Entry 8CEP (electron microscopy, 2.04 A resolution); this record covers chains A and Q of the 19 polymer chains in the assembly.

== Chain A ==
Molecule: 16S rRNA
From: Escherichia coli BW25113
Sequence (1540 nucleotides; each row starts with the number of its first residue):
     1 AAAUUGAAGA GUUUGAUCAU GGCUCAGAUU GAACGCUGGC GGCAGGCCUA ACACAUGCAA
    61 GUCGAACGGU AACAGGAAGA AGCUUGCUUC UUUGCUGACG AGUGGCGGAC GGGUGAGUAA
   121 UGUCUGGGAA ACUGCCUGAU GGAGGGGGAU AACUACUGGA AACGGUAGCU AAUACCGCAU
   181 AACGUCGCAA GACCAAAGAG GGGGACCUUC GGGCCUCUUG CCAUCGGAUG UGCCCAGAUG
   241 GGAUUAGCUA GUAGGUGGGG UAACGGCUCA CCUAGGCGAC GAUCCCUAGC UGGUCUGAGA
   301 GGAUGACCAG CCACACUGGA ACUGAGACAC GGUCCAGACU CCUACGGGAG GCAGCAGUGG
   361 GGAAUAUUGC ACAAUGGGCG CAAGCCUGAU GCAGCCAUGC CGCGUGUAUG AAGAAGCCCU
   421 UCGGGUUGUA AAGUACUUUC AGCGGGGAGG AAGGGAGUAA AGUUAAUACC UUUGCUCAUU
   481 GACGUUACCC GCAGAAGAAG CACCGGCUAA CUCCGUGCCA GCAGCCXCGG UAAUACGGAG
   541 GGUGCAAGCG UUAAUCGGAA UUACUGGGCG UAAAGCGCAC GCAGGCGGUU UGUUAAGUCA
   601 GAUGUGAAAU CCCCGGGCUC AACCUGGGAA CUGCAUCUGA UACUGGCAAG CUUGAGUCUC
   661 GUAGAGGGGG GUAGAAUUCC AGGUGUAGCG GUGAAAUGCG UAGAGAUCUG GAGGAAUACC
   721 GGUGGCGAAG GCGGCCCCCU GGACGAAGAC UGACGCUCAG GUGCGAAAGC GUGGGGAGCA
   781 AACAGGAUUA GAUACCCUGG UAGUCCACGC CGUAAACGAU GUCGACUUGG AGGUUGUGCC
   841 CUUGAGGCGU GGCUUCCGGA GCUAACGCGU UAAGUCGACC GCCUGGGGAG UACGGCCGCA
   901 AGGUUAAAAC UCAAAUGAAU UGACGGGGGC CCGCACAAGC GGUGGAGCAU GUGGUUUAAU
   961 UCGAUGXAAC GCGAAGAACC UUACCUGGUC UUGACAUCCA CGGAAGUUUU CAGAGAUGAG
  1021 AAUGUGCCUU CGGGAACCGU GAGACAGGUG CUGCAUGGCU GUCGUCAGCU CGUGUUGUGA
  1081 AAUGUUGGGU UAAGUCCCGC AACGAGCGCA ACCCUUAUCC UUUGUUGCCA GCGGUCCGGC
  1141 CGGGAACUCA AAGGAGACUG CCAGUGAUAA ACUGGAGGAA GGUGGGGAUG ACGUCAAGUC
  1201 AUCAUGGCCC UUACGACCAG GGCUACACAC GUGCUACAAU GGCGCAUACA AAGAGAAGCG
  1261 ACCUCGCGAG AGCAAGCGGA CCUCAUAAAG UGCGUCGUAG UCCGGAUUGG AGUCUGCAAC
  1321 UCGACUCCAU GAAGUCGGAA UCGCUAGUAA UCGUGGAUCA GAAUGCCACG GUGAAUACGU
  1381 UCCCGGGCCU UGUACACACC GCCCGUXACA CCAUGGGAGU GGGUUGCAAA AGAAGUAGGU
  1441 AGCUUAACCU UCGGGAGGGC GCUUACCACU UUGUGAUUCA UGACUGGGGU GAAGUCGUAA
  1501 CAAGGUAACC GUAGGGGAAC CUGCGGUUGG AUCACCUCCU
Not modelled in the structure: 79-92, 205-213, 841-845, 930-1389, 1535-1540
Modified residues: PSU (pseudouridine-5'-monophosphate) at position 516, G7M (N7-methyl-guanosine-5'-monophosphate) at position 527, 2MG (2N-methylguanosine-5'-monophosphate) at position 966, 5MC (5-methylcytidine-5'-monophosphate) at position 967, 2MG (2N-methylguanosine-5'-monophosphate) at position 1207, 4OC (4n,o2'-methylcytidine-5'-monophosphate) at position 1402, 5MC (5-methylcytidine-5'-monophosphate) at position 1407, UR3 (3-methyluridine-5'-monophoshate) at position 1498, 2MG (2N-methylguanosine-5'-monophosphate) at position 1516, MA6 (6N-dimethyladenosine-5'-monophoshate) at position 1518, MA6 (6N-dimethyladenosine-5'-monophoshate) at position 1519
Metal / ion sites: K+ site 1: U5 (shared with 5 residues of chain D); K+ site 2: G11, U12, G21, G22; Mg2+ site 1 near G21 (its only coordinating residue here); Mg2+ site 2: C48, G115; Mg2+ site 3: A59, U387; K+ site 3: G61, U62, G104, G105; Mg2+ site 4 near G100 (its only coordinating residue here); K+ site 4: G107, G324, G326; K+ site 5: G107, G108, G326; Mg2+ site 5: A109, G331; K+ site 6: A109, C110, G111; Mg2+ site 6 near G111 (its only coordinating residue here); 18 more K+ sites not listed; 32 more Mg2+ sites not listed
Residues lining bound ligands: kasugamycin (KSG; (1S,2R,3S,4R,5S,6S)-2,3,4,5,6-pentahydroxycyclohexyl 2-amino-4-{[carboxy(imino)methyl]amino}-2,3,4,6-tetradeoxy-alpha-D-arabino-hexopyranoside): G791, A792, A794, C795, G926, UR3_1498, A1499, G1504, G1505, U1506

== Chain Q ==
Molecule: Small ribosomal subunit protein uS17
From: Escherichia coli BW25113
UniProt: P0AG63 (RS17_ECOLI); residue numbers follow UniProt; this construct covers 1-84
Chain sequence (84 residues; row label = number of the first residue in the row):
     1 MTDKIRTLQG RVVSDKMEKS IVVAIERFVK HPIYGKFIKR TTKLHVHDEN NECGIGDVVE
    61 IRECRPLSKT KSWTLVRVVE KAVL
Not modelled in the structure: 1-4, 83-84

== Interface between chain A and chain Q ==
Contacting residue pairs - 68 pairs, chain A then chain Q:
  G127(A) - Arg6(Q)  hydrogen bond to the sugar
  G127(A) - Glu63(Q)  hydrogen bond to the base
  G128(A) - Glu63(Q)  sugar contact
  A129(A) - Arg65(Q)  phosphate contact
  A130(A) - Arg65(Q)  phosphate contact
  A130(A) - Pro66(Q)  base contact
  C234(A) - Glu63(Q)  base contact
  C234(A) - Pro66(Q)  sugar contact
  C234(A) - Ser72(Q)  hydrogen bond to the sugar
  C235(A) - Leu44(Q)  phosphate contact
  C235(A) - Glu63(Q)  sugar contact
  C235(A) - Ser72(Q)  sugar contact
  C235(A) - Trp73(Q)  hydrogen bond to the sugar
  A236(A) - Thr42(Q)  phosphate contact
  A236(A) - Leu44(Q)  phosphate contact
  G237(A) - Arg27(Q)  sugar contact
  G237(A) - Thr42(Q)  hydrogen bond to the phosphate
  A253(A) - Met17(Q)  hydrogen bond to the sugar
  A253(A) - Lys69(Q)  salt bridge to the phosphate
  A253(A) - Thr70(Q)  hydrogen bond to the phosphate
  G254(A) - Met17(Q)  sugar contact
  G254(A) - Glu18(Q)  hydrogen bond to the sugar
  G254(A) - Ser20(Q)  hydrogen bond to the sugar
  G254(A) - Ser68(Q)  hydrogen bond to the phosphate
  G254(A) - Lys69(Q)  hydrogen bond to the phosphate
  G254(A) - Thr70(Q)  hydrogen bond to the phosphate
  G254(A) - Lys71(Q)  hydrogen bond to the phosphate
  G255(A) - Glu18(Q)  sugar contact
  G255(A) - Lys19(Q)  phosphate contact
  G255(A) - Ser68(Q)  phosphate contact
  G255(A) - Lys71(Q)  salt bridge to the phosphate
  U256(A) - Lys19(Q)  salt bridge to the phosphate
  C264(A) - Arg65(Q)  hydrogen bond to the phosphate
  C264(A) - Pro66(Q)  hydrogen bond to the sugar
  G265(A) - Arg65(Q)  salt bridge to the phosphate
  G265(A) - Pro66(Q)  sugar contact
  G265(A) - Leu67(Q)  phosphate contact
  G265(A) - Ser68(Q)  hydrogen bond to the sugar
  G265(A) - Lys69(Q)  hydrogen bond to the sugar
  G266(A) - Lys69(Q)  sugar contact
  C267(A) - Lys69(Q)  phosphate contact
  C272(A) - Glu18(Q)  base contact
  U273(A) - Glu18(Q)  sugar contact
  G275(A) - Lys16(Q)  phosphate contact
  G275(A) - Met17(Q)  sugar contact
  G276(A) - Ser14(Q)  hydrogen bond to the phosphate
  G276(A) - Lys16(Q)  phosphate contact
  G276(A) - Met17(Q)  sugar contact
  G276(A) - Val22(Q)  phosphate contact
  G276(A) - His45(Q)  hydrogen bond to the phosphate
  C277(A) - Val22(Q)  phosphate contact
  C277(A) - Lys43(Q)  salt bridge to the phosphate
  C277(A) - His45(Q)  salt bridge to the phosphate
  G278(A) - Lys43(Q)  salt bridge to the phosphate
  C280(A) - Lys39(Q)  base contact
  C280(A) - Arg40(Q)  hydrogen bond to the sugar
  C280(A) - Thr41(Q)  hydrogen bond to the base
  C564(A) - Ile33(Q)  sugar contact
  C564(A) - Tyr34(Q)  sugar contact
  G585(A) - Lys36(Q)  hydrogen bond to the phosphate
  G585(A) - Lys39(Q)  phosphate contact
  C586(A) - Lys36(Q)  salt bridge to the phosphate
  G597(A) - Phe28(Q)  sugar contact
  G597(A) - Phe37(Q)  sugar contact
  U598(A) - Phe37(Q)  phosphate contact
  A635(A) - Arg6(Q)  hydrogen bond to the phosphate
  U636(A) - Arg6(Q)  salt bridge to the phosphate
  C879(A) - Lys36(Q)  salt bridge to the phosphate
Interface residues without a listed pair, chain A (32 interface residues in all): A238
Interface residues without a listed pair, chain Q (32 interface residues in all): His47

== Overview ==
The chain A/chain Q interface involves 32 residues from each chain, with 23 hydrogen bonds and 10 salt
bridges. Polar contacts include G127(A)-Glu63(Q), C280(A)-Thr41(Q) and G127(A)-Arg6(Q). Bound to chain A:
kasugamycin. G11(A), U12(A), G21(A) and G22(A) coordinate K+ site 2.
Chain A is 16S rRNA and chain Q is Small ribosomal subunit protein uS17, both from Escherichia coli BW25113;
the structure, Kasugamycin bound to the 30S body, was determined by electron microscopy, deposited together
with 8CA7, 8CAI, 8CF1, 8CF8, 8CGI, 8CGJ, 8CGR and 8CGU.
